PDB entry 5FGI | X-ray diffraction, 2.90 A resolution | chains J and X of the 28 polymer chains in the assembly

[Chain J (and X)]
Molecule: Proteasome subunit beta type-4
From: Saccharomyces cerevisiae (strain ATCC 204508 / S288c)
Notes: EC 3.4.25.1; chain X of this document is another copy of the same molecule, construct and numbering; everything in this record applies to it too
UniProtKB: P22141 (PSB4_YEAST); residues 1-198 here = UniProt positions 1-198
Sequence (198 residues; numbered 1 to 198; the number before each row is that of its first residue):
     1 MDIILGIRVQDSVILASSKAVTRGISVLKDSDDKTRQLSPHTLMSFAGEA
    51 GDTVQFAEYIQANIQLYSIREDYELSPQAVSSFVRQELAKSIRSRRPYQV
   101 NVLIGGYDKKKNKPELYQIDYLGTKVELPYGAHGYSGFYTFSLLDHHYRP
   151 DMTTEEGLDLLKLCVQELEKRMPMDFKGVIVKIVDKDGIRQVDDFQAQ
Unresolved in the structure: 196-198
Curated features (UniProtKB/Swiss-Prot):
  - modified residue: Met1 (N-acetylmethionine), Ser76 (Phosphoserine)

[Chain J / chain X interface]
Pairs across the interface - 38 pairs, chain J then chain X:
  Thr22(J) with Pro173(X)
  Gly24(J) with Pro173(X)
  Ile25(J) with Tyr135(X), hydrophobic; Tyr139(X), hydrogen bond (backbone-side chain); Arg171(X); Pro173(X)
  Ser26(J) with Tyr139(X), hydrogen bond; Arg171(X)
  Val27(J) with Lys170(X); Arg171(X), hydrogen bond (backbone-side chain); Met172(X)
  Leu28(J) with Arg171(X)
  Tyr135(J) with Ile25(X), hydrophobic
  Tyr139(J) with Ile25(X), hydrogen bond (side chain-backbone); Ser26(X), hydrogen bond
  Glu169(J) with Asp175(X); Lys177(X), hydrogen bond (backbone-side chain)
  Lys170(J) with Val27(X); Lys177(X), hydrogen bond (backbone-side chain)
  Arg171(J) with Ile25(X); Ser26(X); Val27(X), hydrogen bond (side chain-backbone); Leu28(X)
  Met172(J) with Val27(X)
  Pro173(J) with Thr22(X); Gly24(X); Ile25(X); Met174(X); Asp175(X), hydrogen bond (backbone-backbone)
  Met174(J) with Pro173(X); Met174(X), hydrophobic; Asp175(X)
  Asp175(J) with Glu169(X); Pro173(X), hydrogen bond (backbone-backbone); Met174(X); Asp175(X)
  Lys177(J) with Glu169(X), hydrogen bond (side chain-backbone); Lys170(X), hydrogen bond (side chain-backbone)
Interface residues without a listed pair, chain J (18 interface residues in all): Asp30, Phe138
Interface residues without a listed pair, chain X (18 interface residues in all): Asp30, Phe138

[Summary]
The chain J/chain X interface involves 18 residues from each chain; the contacts include 12 hydrogen bonds.
Polar pairs include Ile25(J)-Tyr139(X), Ser26(J)-Tyr139(X) and Val27(J)-Arg171(X).
Both chains are Proteasome subunit beta type-4 (Saccharomyces cerevisiae (strain ATCC 204508 / S288c)). Entry
5FGI (Yeast 20S proteasome beta1-T1A beta2-T1A double mutant in complex with Carfilzomib) was determined by
X-ray diffraction (same publication as 5CZ4, 5CZ5, 5CZ6, 5CZ7, 5CZ8, 5CZ9 and 16 further entries).
